PDB entry 7BDQ | X-ray diffraction, 2.75 A resolution | chain A

# Chain A
Molecule: Mitogen-activated protein kinase 14
From: Mus musculus
Notes: EC 2.7.11.24
UniProt: P47811 (MK14_MOUSE); residues 1-360 here = UniProt positions 1-360
Sequence (361 residues; row label = number of the first residue in the row; numbering starts at 0):
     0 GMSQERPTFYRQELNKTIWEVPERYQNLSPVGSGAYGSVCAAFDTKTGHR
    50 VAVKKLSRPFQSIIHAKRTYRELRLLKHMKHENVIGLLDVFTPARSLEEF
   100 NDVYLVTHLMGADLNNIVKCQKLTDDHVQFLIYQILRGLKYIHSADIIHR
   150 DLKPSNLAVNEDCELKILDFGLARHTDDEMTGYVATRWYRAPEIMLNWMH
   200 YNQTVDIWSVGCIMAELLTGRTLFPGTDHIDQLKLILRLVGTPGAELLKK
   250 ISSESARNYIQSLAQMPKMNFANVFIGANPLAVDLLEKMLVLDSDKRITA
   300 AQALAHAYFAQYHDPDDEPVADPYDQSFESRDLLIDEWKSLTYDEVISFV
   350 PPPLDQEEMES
Unresolved in the structure: 0-4, 171-183, 354-360
Differences from the reference sequence: expression tag (0)
Small-molecule neighbours: TJZ (N-[(2S)-4-cyclohexyl-1-[[(3R)-1-methylsulfonylpiperidin-3-yl]amino]-1-oxidanylidene-butan-2-yl]-4-[[(1-phenylpyrazolo[3,4-d]pyrimidin-4-yl)amino]methyl]benzamide): Val-30, Gly-31, Tyr-35, Val-38, Ala-51, Lys-53, Arg-67, Arg-70, Glu-71, Leu-74, Leu-75, Val-83, Ile-84, Leu-104, Thr-106, His-107, Leu-108, Met-109, Ile-141, Ile-146, His-148, Ile-166, Leu-167, Asp-168, Phe-169, Gly-170

# Overview
Chain A binds compound TJZ.
Chain A is Mitogen-activated protein kinase 14 (Mus musculus); the structure, MAPK14 bound with SR300, was
determined by X-ray diffraction together with 7BCM, 7BDO, 7BE4, 7BE5 and 7BE6 from the same study.
